PDB entry 6ILK | electron microscopy, 3.00 A resolution | chains A and C of the 5 polymer chains in the assembly

[Chain A]
Molecule: Capsid protein VP1
Organism: Echovirus E6
Sequence (278 residues; each row starts with the number of its first residue):
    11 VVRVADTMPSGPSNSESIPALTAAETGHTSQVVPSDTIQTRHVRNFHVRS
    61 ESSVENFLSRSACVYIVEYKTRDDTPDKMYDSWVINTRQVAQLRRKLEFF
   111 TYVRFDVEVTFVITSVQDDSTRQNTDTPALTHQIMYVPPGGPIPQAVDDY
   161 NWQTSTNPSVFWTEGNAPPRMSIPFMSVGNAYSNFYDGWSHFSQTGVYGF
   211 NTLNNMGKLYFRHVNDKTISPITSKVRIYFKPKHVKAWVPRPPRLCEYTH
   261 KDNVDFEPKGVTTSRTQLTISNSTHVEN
Small-molecule neighbours: sphingosine (SPH): Ile95, Thr97, Arg98, Leu107, Phe115, Val117, Ile144, Tyr146, Pro168, Ser169, Val170, Met181, Ile183, Tyr192, Ser193, Asn194, Asn214, Met216, Leu219, Phe240

[Chain C]
Molecule: Capsid protein VP3
Organism: Echovirus E6
Sequence (238 residues; each row starts with the number of its first residue):
     1 GLPVMNTPGSNQFLTSDDYQSPTAMPQFDVTPEMNIPGEVKNLMEIAEVD
    51 SVVPVNNVNENVNSLEAYRIPVHSVTETGAQVFGFTLQPGADTVMERTLL
   101 GEILNYYANWSGSIKLTFMYCGSAMATGKFLLAYSPPGAGVPKNRREAML
   151 GTHIIWDIGLQSSCVLCVPWISQTHYRFVSKDIYTDAGFITCWYQTSIVV
   201 PAEVQNQSVILCFVSACNDFSVRLLRDSPFVRQTAFYQ

[Interface between chain A and chain C]
Residue-residue contacts (166):
  Val14(A) - Ser221(C)
  Ala15(A) - Asn218(C)
  Ala15(A) - Asp219(C)
  Ala30(A) - Ile154(C)  hydrophobic
  Ala30(A) - Ser163(C)
  Ala30(A) - Cys164(C)
  Ala30(A) - Val165(C)  hydrogen bond (backbone-backbone)
  Leu31(A) - Ser163(C)
  Thr32(A) - Gln161(C)
  Thr32(A) - Ser163(C)  hydrogen bond (backbone-side chain)
  Thr32(A) - Val165(C)
  Ala33(A) - Ser163(C)
  Ala34(A) - Met119(C)
  Ala34(A) - Ser163(C)  hydrogen bond (backbone-side chain)
  Glu35(A) - Met119(C)
  Glu35(A) - Ser162(C)  hydrogen bond
  Thr39(A) - Glu48(C)
  Thr39(A) - Val49(C)
  Thr39(A) - Asp50(C)  hydrogen bond (side chain-backbone)
  Thr39(A) - Lys115(C)
  Thr39(A) - Ser215(C)
  Ser40(A) - Lys115(C)  hydrogen bond (backbone-side chain)
  Gln41(A) - Lys115(C)
  Val42(A) - Val165(C)  hydrophobic
  Val42(A) - Cys217(C)
  Pro44(A) - Ser113(C)
  Pro44(A) - Cys167(C)  hydrophobic
  Ile48(A) - Thr152(C)
  Ile48(A) - Pro169(C)  hydrophobic
  His57(A) - Ser111(C)
  His57(A) - His175(C)
  His57(A) - Tyr176(C)
  Arg59(A) - Asn42(C)
  Arg59(A) - Met44(C)
  Arg59(A) - Glu48(C)  salt bridge
  Arg59(A) - Cys217(C)  hydrogen bond (side chain-backbone)
  Arg59(A) - Asn218(C)  hydrogen bond (side chain-backbone)
  Arg59(A) - Asp219(C)
  Arg59(A) - Phe220(C)  hydrogen bond (side chain-backbone)
  Arg59(A) - Ser221(C)
  Glu61(A) - Tyr107(C)  hydrogen bond (backbone-side chain)
  Glu61(A) - Arg223(C)
  Glu61(A) - Leu225(C)
  Ser62(A) - Asn42(C)  hydrogen bond
  Ser62(A) - Leu43(C)  hydrogen bond (backbone-backbone)
  Ser62(A) - Met44(C)
  Ser62(A) - Tyr107(C)
  Ser62(A) - Val222(C)
  Ser63(A) - Lys41(C)
  Ser63(A) - Asn42(C)
  Val64(A) - Val40(C)
  Val64(A) - Lys41(C)  hydrogen bond (backbone-backbone)
  Asn66(A) - Leu225(C)
  Phe67(A) - Leu43(C)  hydrophobic
  Phe67(A) - Tyr106(C)  hydrophobic
  Phe67(A) - Tyr107(C)
  Phe67(A) - Leu225(C)  hydrophobic
  Arg70(A) - Ser16(C)
  Arg70(A) - Leu225(C)
  Ser71(A) - Phe13(C)
  Ser71(A) - Thr15(C)  hydrogen bond (side chain-backbone)
  Tyr75(A) - Phe236(C)  hydrophobic
  Ile76(A) - Phe236(C)  hydrophobic
  Gln99(A) - Gln233(C)  hydrogen bond (backbone-side chain)
  Gln99(A) - Phe236(C)
  Gln99(A) - Tyr237(C)  hydrogen bond (backbone-backbone)
  Val100(A) - Gln233(C)
  Val100(A) - Phe236(C)  hydrophobic
  Ala101(A) - Val231(C)  hydrophobic
  Ala101(A) - Gln233(C)  hydrogen bond (backbone-side chain)
  Ala101(A) - Tyr237(C)  hydrophobic
  Gln102(A) - Asp227(C)
  Gln102(A) - Val231(C)
  Arg105(A) - Glu102(C)  salt bridge
  Arg105(A) - Tyr106(C)  hydrogen bond
  Arg105(A) - Ser228(C)
  Arg105(A) - Val231(C)
  Lys106(A) - Tyr106(C)
  Phe109(A) - Tyr106(C)  hydrophobic
  Phe110(A) - Val40(C)  hydrophobic
  Phe110(A) - Leu43(C)  hydrophobic
  Phe110(A) - Ile46(C)  hydrophobic
  Arg114(A) - Val30(C)
  Arg114(A) - Thr31(C)  hydrogen bond (side chain-backbone)
  Glu118(A) - Ser21(C)
  Thr120(A) - Phe13(C)
  Pro168(A) - Ala24(C)
  Ala177(A) - Asn11(C)
  Arg180(A) - Phe13(C)
  Arg180(A) - Asp17(C)  salt bridge
  Arg180(A) - Ser21(C)
  Met181(A) - Pro22(C)
  Ser182(A) - Ser21(C)
  Ser182(A) - Pro22(C)  hydrogen bond (backbone-backbone)
  Ser182(A) - Thr23(C)
  Ser182(A) - Ala24(C)  hydrogen bond (backbone-backbone)
  Pro184(A) - Thr23(C)
  Pro184(A) - Phe28(C)  hydrophobic
  Phe185(A) - Phe28(C)
  Phe185(A) - Val30(C)  hydrophobic
  Phe185(A) - Thr31(C)
  Met186(A) - Met25(C)  hydrophobic
  Met186(A) - Phe28(C)  hydrophobic
  Gly189(A) - Thr31(C)
  Asn190(A) - Pro32(C)
  Asn190(A) - Met34(C)  hydrogen bond
  Lys241(A) - Asp17(C)
  Lys246(A) - Glu33(C)
  Lys246(A) - Glu39(C)  salt bridge
  Ala247(A) - Glu39(C)
  Ala247(A) - Val40(C)  hydrogen bond (backbone-backbone)
  Trp248(A) - Ile36(C)  hydrogen bond (side chain-backbone)
  Trp248(A) - Gly38(C)
  Trp248(A) - Glu39(C)
  Val249(A) - Pro37(C)
  Val249(A) - Gly38(C)  hydrogen bond (backbone-backbone)
  Pro250(A) - Val40(C)  hydrophobic
  Pro250(A) - Ile46(C)  hydrophobic
  Pro253(A) - Leu99(C)
  Pro253(A) - Glu102(C)
  Leu255(A) - Arg97(C)
  Tyr258(A) - Tyr237(C)
  Thr259(A) - Tyr237(C)
  His260(A) - Tyr237(C)
  His260(A) - Gln238(C)  hydrogen bond (side chain-backbone)
  Lys261(A) - Tyr237(C)
  Lys261(A) - Gln238(C)
  Gly270(A) - Val62(C)
  Gly270(A) - Asn63(C)
  Val271(A) - Pro54(C)  hydrophobic
  Val271(A) - Val62(C)  hydrogen bond (backbone-backbone)
  Val271(A) - Tyr68(C)
  Val271(A) - Arg97(C)
  Thr272(A) - Val62(C)
  Thr272(A) - Thr93(C)  hydrogen bond (side chain-backbone)
  Thr272(A) - Glu96(C)
  Thr273(A) - Asn57(C)  hydrogen bond (backbone-side chain)
  Thr273(A) - Glu96(C)  hydrogen bond
  Ser274(A) - Asn57(C)
  Ser274(A) - Asn59(C)
  Ser274(A) - Val62(C)
  Arg275(A) - Val55(C)  hydrogen bond (side chain-backbone)
  Arg275(A) - Asn57(C)  hydrogen bond
  Arg275(A) - Val58(C)
  Arg275(A) - Asn59(C)  hydrogen bond (backbone-backbone)
  Arg275(A) - Gly84(C)  hydrogen bond (side chain-backbone)
  Arg275(A) - Thr93(C)
  Arg275(A) - Val94(C)
  Thr276(A) - Val58(C)
  Gln277(A) - Val58(C)
  Leu278(A) - Val55(C)
  Leu278(A) - Asn56(C)
  Leu278(A) - Val58(C)
  Leu278(A) - Val82(C)
  Leu278(A) - Phe83(C)
  Leu278(A) - Gly84(C)
  Thr279(A) - Gln81(C)
  Thr279(A) - Val82(C)
  Ile280(A) - Gly84(C)
  Ile280(A) - Phe85(C)
  Ile280(A) - Val141(C)  hydrophobic
  Ile280(A) - Phe189(C)  hydrophobic
  Ile280(A) - Thr191(C)
  Ser281(A) - Val141(C)
  Asn282(A) - Gly140(C)
  Asn282(A) - Val141(C)
Also at the interface, not in a pair above, chain A (89 interface residues in all): Thr17, His38, Val43, Thr47, Asn55, Val74, Arg98, Arg104, Tyr112, Val122, Pro178, Ser187, Ala191, Tyr239, Pro252, Asp262, Lys269
Also at the interface, not in a pair above, chain C (93 interface residues in all): Leu14, Tyr19, Ser64, Thr117, Trp156, Asp157, Phe213

[Summary]
89 residues of chain A and 93 residues of chain C are in contact; the contacts include 34 hydrogen bonds and 4
salt bridges. Polar contacts include Arg59(A)-Glu48(C), Arg105(A)-Glu102(C) and Arg180(A)-Asp17(C). Ligands of
chain A: sphingosine.
Here chain A is Capsid protein VP1 and chain C is Capsid protein VP3, both from Echovirus E6. Entry 6ILK
(Cryo-EM structure of Echovirus 6 complexed with its attachment receptor CD55 at PH 7.4) was determined by
electron microscopy together with 6ILJ, 6ILL, 6ILM, 6ILN, 6ILO and 6ILP from the same study.
